Entry 9B6R (electron microscopy, 3.19 A resolution); this record covers chains C and F of the 8 polymer chains in the assembly.

Chain C (and F):
Name: Capsid protein VP1
Organism: Adeno-associated virus
Notes: chain F of this document is another copy of the same molecule, construct and numbering; everything in this record applies to it too
UniProtKB: Q6JC22 (Q6JC22_9VIRU); residue numbers follow UniProt; this construct covers 203-736
Amino-acid sequence (534 residues; each row starts with the number of its first residue):
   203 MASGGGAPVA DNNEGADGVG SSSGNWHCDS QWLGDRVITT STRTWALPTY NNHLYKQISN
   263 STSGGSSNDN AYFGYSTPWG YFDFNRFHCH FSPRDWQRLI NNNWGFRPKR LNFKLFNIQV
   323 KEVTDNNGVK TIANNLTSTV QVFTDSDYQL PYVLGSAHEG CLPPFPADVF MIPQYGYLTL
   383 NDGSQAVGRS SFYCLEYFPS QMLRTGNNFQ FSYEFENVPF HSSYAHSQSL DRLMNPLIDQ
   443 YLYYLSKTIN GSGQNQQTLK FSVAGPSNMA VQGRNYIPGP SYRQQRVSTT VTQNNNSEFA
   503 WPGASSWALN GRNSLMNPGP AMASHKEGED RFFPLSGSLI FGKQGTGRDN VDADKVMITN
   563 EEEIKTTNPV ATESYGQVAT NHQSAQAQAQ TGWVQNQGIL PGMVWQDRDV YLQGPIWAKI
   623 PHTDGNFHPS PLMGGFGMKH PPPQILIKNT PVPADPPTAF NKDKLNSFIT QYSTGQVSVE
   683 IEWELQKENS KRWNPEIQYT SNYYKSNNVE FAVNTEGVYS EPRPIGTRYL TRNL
Disordered / not traced: 203-221, 338-339, 399-410, 655-669
What the authors report for this chain:
  - mutagenesis - Q588R: abolished binding to Fab1-1

Interface between chain C and chain F:
Contacting residue pairs - 66 pairs, chain C then chain F:
  Asp-231(C) with Lys-693(F)
  Ser-294(C) with Trp-695(F)
  Pro-295(C) with Trp-695(F); Pro-697(F)
  Arg-296(C) with Glu-690(F), salt bridge; Arg-694(F); Trp-695(F), hydrogen bond (backbone-backbone); Asn-696(F); Glu-698(F), salt bridge; Leu-732(F)
  Gln-299(C) with Pro-697(F); Glu-698(F), hydrogen bond (side chain-backbone); Gln-700(F)
  Arg-300(C) with Glu-690(F), salt bridge; Ser-692(F)
  Asn-303(C) with Gln-700(F)
  Asn-304(C) with Asn-304(F), hydrogen bond
  Pro-366(C) with Trp-695(F)
  Pro-368(C) with Trp-695(F)
  Glu-529(C) with Tyr-705(F), hydrogen bond
  Glu-690(C) with Arg-296(F), salt bridge; Arg-300(F), salt bridge
  Lys-693(C) with Asp-231(F)
  Arg-694(C) with Arg-296(F)
  Trp-695(C) with Ser-294(F); Pro-295(F); Arg-296(F), hydrogen bond (backbone-backbone); Pro-366(F); Pro-368(F); Phe-713(F), hydrogen bond (side chain-backbone); Tyr-721(F), hydrogen bond
  Asn-696(C) with Val-711(F); Glu-712(F); Phe-713(F)
  Pro-697(C) with Pro-295(F); Gln-299(F); Ser-703(F); Phe-713(F)
  Glu-698(C) with Arg-296(F), salt bridge; Gln-299(F), hydrogen bond (backbone-side chain); Ser-703(F), hydrogen bond (backbone-backbone)
  Ile-699(C) with Thr-702(F); Ser-703(F)
  Gln-700(C) with Gln-299(F); Asn-303(F); Gln-700(F); Tyr-701(F); Thr-702(F), hydrogen bond (backbone-side chain)
  Tyr-701(C) with Pro-697(F), hydrophobic; Gln-700(F)
  Thr-702(C) with Glu-698(F); Ile-699(F); Gln-700(F), hydrogen bond (side chain-backbone); Thr-702(F)
  Ser-703(C) with Pro-697(F), hydrogen bond (side chain-backbone); Glu-698(F), hydrogen bond (backbone-backbone); Ile-699(F)
  Tyr-705(C) with Glu-564(F), hydrogen bond; Lys-567(F); Ile-699(F), hydrophobic
  Val-711(C) with Asn-696(F)
  Glu-712(C) with Asn-696(F)
  Phe-713(C) with Trp-695(F); Pro-697(F)
  Tyr-721(C) with Trp-695(F), hydrogen bond
  Leu-732(C) with Arg-296(F)
Other interface residues (no listed pair), chain C (32 interface residues in all): Phe-367, Lys-567, Ser-692
Other interface residues (no listed pair), chain F (32 interface residues in all): Phe-367

Overview:
Chain C and chain F each contribute 32 residues to their interface; the contacts include 15 hydrogen bonds and
6 salt bridges. Among the polar pairs are Arg-296(C)/Glu-690(F), Arg-296(C)/Glu-698(F) and
Arg-300(C)/Glu-690(F). From the paper: Q588R of chain C abolishes binding to Fab1-1.
Chain C and chain F are both Capsid protein VP1 (Adeno-associated virus); the structure, Fab1-5 in complex
with the capsid of Adeno-associated virus type 9, was determined by electron microscopy, deposited together
with 9B6N, 9B6O, 9B6Q, 9B6S, 9B6T, 9B7K and 9 further entries.
